PDB entry 8IHR | electron microscopy, 2.50 A resolution | chains A and H of the 8 polymer chains in the assembly

[Chain A (and H)]
Name: Amidohydrolase family protein
From: Stenotrophomonas acidaminiphila
Notes: chain H of this document is another copy of the same molecule, construct and numbering; everything in this record applies to it too
UniProtKB: A0A7L8TXW5 (A0A7L8TXW5_9GAMM); residues 1-427 here = UniProt positions 1-427
Amino-acid sequence (427 residues; each row starts with the number of its first residue):
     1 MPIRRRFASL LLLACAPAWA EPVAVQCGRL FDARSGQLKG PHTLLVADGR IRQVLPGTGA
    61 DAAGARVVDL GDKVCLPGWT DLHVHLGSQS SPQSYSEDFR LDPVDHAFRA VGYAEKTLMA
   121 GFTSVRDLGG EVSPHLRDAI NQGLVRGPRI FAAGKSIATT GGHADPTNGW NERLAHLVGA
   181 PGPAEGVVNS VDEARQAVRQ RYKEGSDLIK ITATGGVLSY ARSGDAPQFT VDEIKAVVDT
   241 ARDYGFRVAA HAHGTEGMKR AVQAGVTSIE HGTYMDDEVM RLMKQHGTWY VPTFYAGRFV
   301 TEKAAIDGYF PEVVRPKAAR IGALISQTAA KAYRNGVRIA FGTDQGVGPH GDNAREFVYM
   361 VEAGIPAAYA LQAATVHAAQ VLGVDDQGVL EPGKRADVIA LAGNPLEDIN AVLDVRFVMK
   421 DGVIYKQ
Not modelled in the structure: 1-21, 58-64
Modified positions: Lys210 (lysine nz-carboxylic acid; KCX)
Disulfide bonds: Cys27-Cys75
Metal / ion sites: Zn2+ site 1: His83, His85, Lys210; Zn2+ site 2: Lys210, His251, His271
Residues lining bound ligands: phenylalanine (PHE): His163, Gly216, Val217, Leu218, His251, His253, His271, Thr293, Ala296, Gly297, Val300, Ile321, Gly322, Ile325, Asp344

[Interface between chain A and chain H]
Residue-residue contacts (20; chain A residue first):
  Asp102(A) - His135(H)
  Pro103(A) - Val104(H)
  Val104(A) - Pro103(H)  hydrophobic
  Val104(A) - His135(H)
  Asp105(A) - His135(H)  salt bridge
  Ala107(A) - Phe108(H)  hydrophobic
  Phe108(A) - Ala107(H)  hydrophobic
  Phe108(A) - Val111(H)  hydrophobic
  Phe108(A) - His135(H)
  Phe108(A) - Leu136(H)  hydrophobic
  Phe108(A) - Ala139(H)  hydrophobic
  Arg109(A) - Leu144(H)
  Val111(A) - Phe108(H)  hydrophobic
  His135(A) - Asp102(H)  salt bridge
  His135(A) - Val104(H)
  His135(A) - Asp105(H)  salt bridge
  His135(A) - Phe108(H)
  Leu136(A) - Phe108(H)  hydrophobic
  Ala139(A) - Phe108(H)  hydrophobic
  Leu144(A) - Arg109(H)
Other interface residues (no listed pair), chain A (14 interface residues in all): Val132, Val145
Other interface residues (no listed pair), chain H (14 interface residues in all): Val132, Val145

[Overview]
Chain A and chain H each contribute 14 residues to their interface; the contacts include 3 salt bridges. Polar
contacts include Asp105(A)-His135(H) and His135(A)-Asp102(H). Ligands of chain A: phenylalanine. The Zn2+ site
1 is built by His83(A), His85(A) and Lys210(A).
Chain A and chain H are both Amidohydrolase family protein (Stenotrophomonas acidaminiphila); the structure,
Cryo-EM structure of ochratoxin A-detoxifying amidohydrolase ADH3 in complex with Phe, was determined by
electron microscopy (same publication as 8IHQ, 8IHS and 8J85).
